Entry 8KG8 (electron microscopy, 4.23 A resolution (low resolution: residue-level contacts below are approximate; hydrogen-bond / salt-bridge calls are withheld)); this record covers chains 5 and I of the 18 polymer chains in the assembly.

[Chain 5]
Name: Minichromosome maintenance protein 5
From: Saccharomyces cerevisiae S288C
UniProtKB: P29496 (MCM5_YEAST); numbering as in UniProt (aligned over 1-775)
Sequence (775 residues; row label = number of the first residue in the row):
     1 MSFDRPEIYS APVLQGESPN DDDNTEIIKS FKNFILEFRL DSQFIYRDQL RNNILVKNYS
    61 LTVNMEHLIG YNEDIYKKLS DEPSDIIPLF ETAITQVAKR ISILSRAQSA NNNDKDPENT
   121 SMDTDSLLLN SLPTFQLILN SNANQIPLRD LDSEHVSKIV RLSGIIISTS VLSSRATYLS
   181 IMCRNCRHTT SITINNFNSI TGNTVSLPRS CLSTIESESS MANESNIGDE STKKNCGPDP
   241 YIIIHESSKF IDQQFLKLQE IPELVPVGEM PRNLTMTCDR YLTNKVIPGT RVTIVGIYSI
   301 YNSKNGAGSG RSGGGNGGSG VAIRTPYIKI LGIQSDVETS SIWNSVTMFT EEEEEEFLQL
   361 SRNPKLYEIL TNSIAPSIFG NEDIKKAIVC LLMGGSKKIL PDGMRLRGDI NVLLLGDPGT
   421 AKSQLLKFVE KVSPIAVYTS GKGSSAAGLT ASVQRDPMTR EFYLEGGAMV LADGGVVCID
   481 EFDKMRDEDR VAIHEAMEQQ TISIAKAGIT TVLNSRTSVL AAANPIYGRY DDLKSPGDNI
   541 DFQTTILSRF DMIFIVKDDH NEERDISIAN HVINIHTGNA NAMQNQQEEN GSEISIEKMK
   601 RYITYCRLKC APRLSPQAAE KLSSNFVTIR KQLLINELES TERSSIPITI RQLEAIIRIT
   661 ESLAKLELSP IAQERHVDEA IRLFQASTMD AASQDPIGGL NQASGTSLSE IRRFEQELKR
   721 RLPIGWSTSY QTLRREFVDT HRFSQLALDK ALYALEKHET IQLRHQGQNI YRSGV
Not modelled in the structure: 1-19, 107-129, 201-204, 214-233, 306-318, 697-706, 738-746
Bound ions: Zn2+: Cys183, Cys186, Cys211, Cys236; Mg2+: Ser423 (together with ATP-gamma-S)
Ligand contacts:
  - ADP (adenosine-5'-diphosphate): Glu498, Gln499, Arg549, Ile650, Arg651, Glu654
  - ATP-gamma-S (AGS; phosphothiophosphoric acid-adenylate ester): Ser377, Ile378, Phe379, Asn381, Asp417, Pro418, Gly419, Thr420, Ala421, Lys422, Ser423, Gln424, Asp480, Glu481, Asn524, Ile568, His571, Val572

[Chain I]
Molecule: 71-nt DNA strand
Sequence (71 nucleotides; row label = number of the first residue in the row):
     1 TAGAGTAGGA AGTGATGGTA AGTGATTAGA GAATTGGAGA GTGTGTTTTT TTTTTTTTTT
    61 TTTTTTTTTT T
Not modelled in the structure: 1-40, 61-71

[How chain 5 and chain I interact]
Contacting residue pairs (18; chain 5 residue first):
  Ser445(5) - DT56(I)
  Ala447(5) - DT55(I)
  Ala447(5) - DT56(I)
  Gly448(5) - DT56(I)
  Ala451(5) - DT55(I)
  Ser452(5) - DT55(I)
  Val453(5) - DT54(I)
  Val453(5) - DT55(I)
  Arg455(5) - DT51(I)
  Arg455(5) - DT52(I)
  Arg460(5) - DT50(I)
  Arg460(5) - DT51(I)
  Phe462(5) - DT52(I)
  Phe462(5) - DT53(I)
  Lys506(5) - DT54(I)
  Lys506(5) - DT55(I)
  Ala507(5) - DT53(I)
  Ala507(5) - DT54(I)

[Summary]
The interface between chain 5 and chain I involves 11 residues on one side and 7 on the other. Chain 5 binds
ADP and ATP-gamma-S. Cys183(5), Cys186(5), Cys211(5) and Cys236(5) coordinate Zn2+.
Here chain 5 is Minichromosome maintenance protein 5 (Saccharomyces cerevisiae S288C) and chain I is a 71-nt
DNA strand. Entry 8KG8 (Yeast replisome in state II) was determined by electron microscopy, deposited together
with 8W7S, 8KG6, 8KG9 and 8W7M.
